PDB entry 5IIJ | X-ray diffraction, 1.72 A resolution | chains A and P of the 4 polymer chains in the assembly

Chain A:
Molecule: DNA polymerase lambda
Source organism: Homo sapiens
Notes: EC 2.7.7.7, 4.2.99.-
UniProt: Q9UGP5 (DPOLL_HUMAN); residue numbers follow UniProt; this construct covers 242-575
Amino-acid sequence (334 residues; each row starts with the number of its first residue):
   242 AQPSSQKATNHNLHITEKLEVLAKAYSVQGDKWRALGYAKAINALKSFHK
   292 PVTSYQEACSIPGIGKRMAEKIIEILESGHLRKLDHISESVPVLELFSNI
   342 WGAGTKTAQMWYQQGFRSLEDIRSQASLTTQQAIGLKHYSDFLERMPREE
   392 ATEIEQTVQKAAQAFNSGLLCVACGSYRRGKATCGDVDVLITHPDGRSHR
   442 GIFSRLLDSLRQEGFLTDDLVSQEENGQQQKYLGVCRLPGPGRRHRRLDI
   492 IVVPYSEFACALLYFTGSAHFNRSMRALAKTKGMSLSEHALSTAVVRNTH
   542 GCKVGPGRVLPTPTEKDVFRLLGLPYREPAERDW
Disordered / not traced: 242-251, 537-546
Metal / ion sites: Na+ site 1: Ser339, Ile341, Ala344 (shared with DA5(P) of chain P); Mg2+: Asp427, Asp429 (together with 2',3'-dideoxycytidine 5'-triphosphate); Na+ site 2 near Ser463 (its only coordinating residue here)
Small-molecule neighbours: 2',3'-dideoxycytidine 5'-triphosphate (DCT): Arg386, Gly416, Ser417, Arg420, Cys425, Gly426, Asp427, Asp429, Tyr505, Phe506, Thr507, Gly508, Ser509, Ala510, Asn513, Arg514
What the authors report for this chain:
  - binding site for 2',3'-dideoxycytidine 5'-triphosphate: Asn513
  - binding site for the 11-nt DNA strand: Arg514, Arg517
  - catalytic residues: Asp427, Asp429, Asp490
  - conformationally variable residues (side-chain flip): Arg514
  - mutagenesis - R514L: decreased catalytic activity on all substrates tested
  - mutagenesis - E529A (2.2-fold): decreased catalytic activity on 8-oxo-dG:dC
  - mutagenesis - E529A: increased catalytic activity on 8-oxo-dG:dA
  - specificity-determining residues: Glu529

Chain P:
Molecule: 6-nt DNA strand
Sequence (6 nucleotides; row label = number of the first residue in the row):
     1 CAGTAC
Modified positions: DOC (2',3'-dideoxycytidine-5'-monophosphate) at position 6
Metal / ion sites: Na+: DA5 (shared with Ser339(A), Ile341(A), Ala344(A) of chain A)

How chain A and chain P interact:
Pairs across the interface - 16 pairs, chain A then chain P:
  Ile341(A) with DA5(P), phosphate contact
  Trp342(A) with DA5(P), hydrogen bond to the phosphate; DOC_6(P), hydrogen bond to the phosphate
  Gly343(A) with DT4(P), phosphate contact; DA5(P), hydrogen bond to the phosphate
  Ala344(A) with DT4(P), phosphate contact; DA5(P), phosphate contact
  Gly345(A) with DT4(P), hydrogen bond to the phosphate
  Thr346(A) with DT4(P), hydrogen bond to the phosphate
  Lys347(A) with DG3(P), phosphate contact; DT4(P), hydrogen bond to the phosphate
  Thr348(A) with DG3(P), phosphate contact; DT4(P), hydrogen bond to the phosphate
  Arg488(A) with DOC_6(P), salt bridge to the phosphate
  Asp490(A) with DOC_6(P), sugar contact
  Tyr505(A) with DOC_6(P), hydrogen bond to the base
Interface residues without a listed pair, chain A (12 interface residues in all): Leu474

Overview:
12 residues of chain A face 4 of chain P across their interface; the contacts include 8 hydrogen bonds and 1
salt bridge. Polar pairs include Tyr505(A)-DOC_6(P), Trp342(A)-DA5(P) and Trp342(A)-DOC_6(P). Chain A binds
2',3'-dideoxycytidine 5'-triphosphate. The paper reports catalytic residues Asp427(A), Asp429(A) and
Asp490(A); R514L of chain A reduces catalytic activity on all substrates tested.
Here chain A is DNA polymerase lambda (Homo sapiens) and chain P is a 6-nt DNA strand. Entry 5IIJ (Crystal
structure of the pre-catalytic ternary complex of DNA polymerase lambda with a templating 8-oxo-dG and ...)
was determined by X-ray diffraction (same publication as 5III, 5IIK, 5IIL, 5IIM, 5IIN and 5IIO).
